PDB entry 4LTR | X-ray diffraction, 5.80 A resolution (low resolution: residue-level contacts below are approximate; hydrogen-bond / salt-bridge calls are withheld) | chains B and C of the 4 polymer chains in the assembly

Chain B (and C):
Molecule: Ion transport protein
From: Alkalilimnicola ehrlichii
Notes: fragment: Pore and cytoplasmic domains; chain C of this document is another copy of the same molecule, construct and numbering; everything in this record applies to it too
Reference sequence: Q0ABW0 (Q0ABW0_ALHEH); residue numbers follow UniProt; this construct covers 143-288
Chain sequence (152 residues; numbered 137 to 288; the number before each row is that of its first residue):
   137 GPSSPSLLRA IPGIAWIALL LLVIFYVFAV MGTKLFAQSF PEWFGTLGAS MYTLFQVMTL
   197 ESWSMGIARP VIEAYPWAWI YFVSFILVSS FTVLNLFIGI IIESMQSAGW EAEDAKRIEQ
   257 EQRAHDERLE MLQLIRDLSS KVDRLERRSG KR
Disordered / not traced: 137-149, 286-288
Differences from the reference sequence: expression tag (137-142); engineered mutation Gly245 (His in Q0ABW0)
What the authors report for this chain:
  - mutagenesis - H245G: abolished binding to neck ion

Interface between chain B and chain C:
Pairs across the interface (52):
  Glu178(B) with Arg205(C)
  Trp179(B) with Arg205(C)
  Tyr188(B) with Trp199(C); Ser200(C); Ala204(C); Ile208(C); Trp215(C); Val219(C)
  Thr189(B) with Arg205(C)
  Phe191(B) with Trp199(C); Val219(C); Leu223(C)
  Gln192(B) with Trp199(C); Ser200(C); Met201(C); Arg205(C)
  Thr195(B) with Leu196(C); Trp199(C)
  Glu197(B) with Leu196(C); Ser198(C); Trp199(C); Ser200(C); Met201(C)
  Ser198(B) with Met201(C)
  Gly202(B) with Met201(C)
  Ile203(B) with Arg205(C)
  Phe233(B) with Leu230(C); Phe233(C)
  Ile236(B) with Ile234(C)
  Ile237(B) with Ile234(C)
  Ser240(B) with Ile238(C)
  Met241(B) with Ile238(C); Met241(C)
  Glu263(B) with His261(C); Arg264(C)
  Glu266(B) with Leu268(C); Arg272(C)
  Met267(B) with Met267(C); Leu268(C); Ile271(C)
  Leu270(B) with Ile271(C); Arg272(C); Ser275(C)
  Ile271(B) with Ile271(C)
  Leu274(B) with Leu274(C); Ser275(C); Val278(C)
  Lys277(B) with Val278(C)
  Val278(B) with Val278(C)
  Arg280(B) with Glu282(C)
  Leu281(B) with Leu281(C); Glu282(C)
Also at the interface, not in a pair above, chain B (28 interface residues in all): Glu249, Arg284
Also at the interface, not in a pair above, chain C (31 interface residues in all): Gly202, Ile222, Ile237, Asp250

In short:
Chain B and chain C form an interface of 28 and 31 residues respectively. The paper reports that H245G of
chain B abolishes binding to neck ion.
Chain B and chain C are both Ion transport protein (Alkalilimnicola ehrlichii); the structure, Bacterial
sodium channel, His245Gly mutant, I222 space group, was determined by X-ray diffraction (same publication as
4LTO, 4LTP and 4LTQ).
